8UNF - chains G and C of the 10 polymer chains in the assembly; structure by electron microscopy, 3.15 A resolution.

== Chain G ==
Molecule: Sliding clamp
From: Tequatrovirus T4
UniProt: P04525 (CLAMP_BPT4); residues 5001-5228 here correspond to UniProt positions 1-228 (UniProt number = residue number - 5000)
Amino-acid sequence (228 residues; each row starts with the number of its first residue):
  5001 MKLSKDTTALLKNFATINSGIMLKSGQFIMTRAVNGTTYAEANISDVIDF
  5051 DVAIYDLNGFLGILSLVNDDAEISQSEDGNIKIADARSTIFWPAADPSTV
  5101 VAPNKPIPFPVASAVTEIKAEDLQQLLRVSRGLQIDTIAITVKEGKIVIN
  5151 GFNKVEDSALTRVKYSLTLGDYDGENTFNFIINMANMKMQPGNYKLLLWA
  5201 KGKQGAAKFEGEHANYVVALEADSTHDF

== Chain C ==
Molecule: Sliding-clamp-loader large subunit
From: Tequatrovirus T4
UniProt: P04526 (LOADL_BPT4); residues 1-319 here = UniProt positions 1-319
Amino-acid sequence (319 residues; each row starts with the number of its first residue):
     1 MITVNEKEHILEQKYRPSTIDECILPAFDKETFKSITSKGKIPHIILHSP
    51 SPGTGKTTVAKALCHDVNADMMFVNGSDCKIDFVRGPLTNFASAASFDGR
   101 QKVIVIDEFDRSGLAESQRHLRSFMEAYSSNCSIIITANNIDGIIKPLQS
   151 RCRVITFGQPTDEDKIEMMKQMIRRLTEICKHEGIAIADMKVVAALVKKN
   201 FPDFRKTIGELDSYSSKGVLDAGILSLVTNDRGAIDDVLESLKNKDVKQL
   251 RALAPKYAADYSWFVGKLAEEIYSRVTPQSIIRMYEIVGENNQYHGIAAN
   301 TELHLAYLFIQLACEMQWK
Metal / ion sites: Mg2+: T57, D107, E108 (together with 08T)
Small-molecule neighbours:
  - 08T ([[[(2R,3S,4R,5R)-5-(6-aminopurin-9-yl)-3,4-bis(oxidanyl)oxolan-2-yl]methoxy-oxidanyl-phosphoryl]oxy-oxidanyl-phosphoryl]oxy-tris(fluoranyl)beryllium): E126, P147, R151
  - 08T: E12, Y15, R16, P17, E22, C23, I24, P52, G53, T54, G55, K56, T57, T58, D107, E108, T137, N139, R175, F204, R205, I208
Curated features (UniProtKB/Swiss-Prot):
  - binding site (ATP): E12 to Y15, I24, G53 to T58, R205

== Chain G / chain C interface ==
Contacting residue pairs (25):
  N5035(G) with M72(C); P87(C), hydrogen bond (side chain-backbone); N90(C); F91(C)
  G5036(G) with F97(C)
  T5037(G) with N90(C); A94(C)
  N5183(G) with N90(C)
  W5199(G) with F97(C)
  K5203(G) with S96(C)
  Q5204(G) with F97(C); D98(C), hydrogen bond (side chain-backbone); G99(C)
  G5205(G) with F97(C)
  A5206(G) with F97(C), hydrophobic
  V5218(G) with F97(C)
  A5219(G) with A95(C); F97(C), hydrophobic
  L5220(G) with A94(C); A95(C), hydrogen bond (backbone-backbone)
  E5221(G) with S93(C), hydrogen bond; A95(C)
  A5222(G) with S93(C), hydrogen bond (backbone-backbone); A95(C), hydrophobic; N131(C)
Other interface residues (no listed pair), chain G (18 interface residues in all): T5038, A5185, N5186, V5217
Other interface residues (no listed pair), chain C (14 interface residues in all): K41, K102

== In short ==
18 residues of chain G face 14 of chain C across their interface; the contacts include 5 hydrogen bonds. Among
the polar pairs are N5035(G)-P87(C), Q5204(G)-D98(C) and E5221(G)-S93(C). Chain C binds 08T and compound 08T.
Curated annotation (UniProt) lists 12 ATP-binding residues on chain C.
Chain G is Sliding clamp and chain C is Sliding-clamp-loader large subunit, both from Tequatrovirus T4; the
structure, Cryo-EM structure of T4 Bacteriophage Clamp Loader with Sliding Clamp and DNA, was determined by
electron microscopy (same publication as 8UH7, 8UK9 and 8UNH).
